PDB entry 3JB4 | electron microscopy, 3.80 A resolution | chains B and C of the 3 polymer chains in the assembly

[Chain B]
Molecule: VP0
Source organism: Ljungan virus 87-012
Reference sequence: Q8JV21 (Q8JV21_9PICO); numbering as in UniProt (aligned over 1-259)
Sequence (259 residues; row label = number of the first residue in the row):
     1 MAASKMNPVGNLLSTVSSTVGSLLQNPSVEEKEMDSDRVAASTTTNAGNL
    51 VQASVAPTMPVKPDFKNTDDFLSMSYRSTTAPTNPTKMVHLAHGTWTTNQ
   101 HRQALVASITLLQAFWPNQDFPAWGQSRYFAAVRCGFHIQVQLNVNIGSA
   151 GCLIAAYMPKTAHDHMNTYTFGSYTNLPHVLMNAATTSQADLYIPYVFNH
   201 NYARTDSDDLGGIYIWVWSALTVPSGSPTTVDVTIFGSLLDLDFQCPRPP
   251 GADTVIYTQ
Not modelled in the structure: 1-36, 259
Differences from the reference sequence: conflict L112 (Pro in Q8JV21)

[Chain C]
Molecule: VP3
Source organism: Ljungan virus 87-012
Reference sequence: Q8JV21 (Q8JV21_9PICO); residues 1-244 here correspond to UniProt positions 260-503 (UniProt number = residue number + 259)
Sequence (244 residues; numbered 1 to 244; the number before each row is that of its first residue):
     1 GKRTVRKTKTSKFKWVRNKIDIAEGPGAMNIANVLSTTGGQTIALVGERA
    51 FYDPRTAGAAVRCKDLMEIARMPSVFLGESTEPDGRRGYFTWSHTISPVN
   101 WVFDDHIYLENMPNLRLFSSCYNYWRGSFVIKLTVYASTFNKGRLRMAFF
   151 PNREGAYTQDDAQNAIFVVCDIGLNNTFEMTIPYTWGNWMRPTRGNSLGH
   201 LRIDVLNRLTYNSSSPNAVNCILQIKMGDDAMFMVPTTSNLVMQ
Not modelled in the structure: 1-3
Differences from the reference sequence: conflict D161 (Glu420 in Q8JV21), M243 (Trp502 in Q8JV21)

[Chain B / chain C interface]
Residue-residue contacts - 52 pairs, chain B then chain C:
  R102(B) - V75(C)
  R102(B) - G78(C)  hydrogen bond (side chain-backbone)
  R102(B) - Y89(C)
  Q103(B) - G78(C)
  Q103(B) - E79(C)
  Q103(B) - T81(C)
  R134(B) - R55(C)
  I147(B) - F140(C)  hydrophobic
  G148(B) - S138(C)
  G148(B) - S214(C)
  G148(B) - P216(C)
  A150(B) - Y136(C)
  A150(B) - A137(C)  hydrophobic
  C152(B) - Y136(C)  hydrophobic
  T170(B) - E79(C)
  T170(B) - P113(C)
  T170(B) - R116(C)
  G172(B) - S74(C)
  G172(B) - V75(C)  hydrogen bond (backbone-backbone)
  T175(B) - P73(C)
  N176(B) - M72(C)
  N176(B) - N114(C)  hydrogen bond
  N183(B) - Y136(C)
  N183(B) - N176(C)
  A185(B) - A137(C)
  T186(B) - L174(C)
  P195(B) - G58(C)
  Y196(B) - T56(C)
  Y196(B) - A57(C)
  V197(B) - T56(C)
  V197(B) - A57(C)
  V197(B) - G58(C)
  F198(B) - T56(C)  hydrogen bond (backbone-backbone)
  N199(B) - T56(C)
  H200(B) - T56(C)
  W218(B) - V75(C)  hydrophobic
  W218(B) - Y89(C)
  W218(B) - Y136(C)  hydrogen bond
  W218(B) - I222(C)
  W218(B) - Q224(C)
  S219(B) - Y89(C)
  S219(B) - Y136(C)
  A220(B) - Y89(C)  hydrogen bond (backbone-side chain)
  A220(B) - N220(C)
  T222(B) - P216(C)
  T222(B) - A218(C)
  T222(B) - N220(C)
  P224(B) - S213(C)
  P224(B) - S214(C)
  P224(B) - S215(C)
  P224(B) - P216(C)
  S225(B) - S213(C)
Interface residues without a listed pair, chain B (32 interface residues in all): H101, S149, G151, F171, S173, N201
Interface residues without a listed pair, chain C (31 interface residues in all): S80, T139

[Overview]
32 residues of chain B and 31 residues of chain C are in contact, with 6 hydrogen bonds. Among the polar pairs
are R102(B)-G78(C), N176(B)-N114(C) and W218(B)-Y136(C).
Here chain B is VP0 and chain C is VP3, both from Ljungan virus 87-012. Entry 3JB4 (Structure of Ljungan
virus: insight into picornavirus packaging) was determined by electron microscopy.
